PDB entry 6TZ1 | electron microscopy, 3.40 A resolution | chains A and M of the 5 polymer chains in the assembly

# Chain A
Name: RNA-dependent RNA Polymerase
Source organism: Bombyx mori cytoplasmic polyhedrosis virus
Notes: EC 2.7.7.48
UniProtKB: Q993A4 (Q993A4_CPVBM); numbering as in UniProt (aligned over 1-1225)
Sequence (1225 residues; numbered 1 to 1225; the number before each row is that of its first residue):
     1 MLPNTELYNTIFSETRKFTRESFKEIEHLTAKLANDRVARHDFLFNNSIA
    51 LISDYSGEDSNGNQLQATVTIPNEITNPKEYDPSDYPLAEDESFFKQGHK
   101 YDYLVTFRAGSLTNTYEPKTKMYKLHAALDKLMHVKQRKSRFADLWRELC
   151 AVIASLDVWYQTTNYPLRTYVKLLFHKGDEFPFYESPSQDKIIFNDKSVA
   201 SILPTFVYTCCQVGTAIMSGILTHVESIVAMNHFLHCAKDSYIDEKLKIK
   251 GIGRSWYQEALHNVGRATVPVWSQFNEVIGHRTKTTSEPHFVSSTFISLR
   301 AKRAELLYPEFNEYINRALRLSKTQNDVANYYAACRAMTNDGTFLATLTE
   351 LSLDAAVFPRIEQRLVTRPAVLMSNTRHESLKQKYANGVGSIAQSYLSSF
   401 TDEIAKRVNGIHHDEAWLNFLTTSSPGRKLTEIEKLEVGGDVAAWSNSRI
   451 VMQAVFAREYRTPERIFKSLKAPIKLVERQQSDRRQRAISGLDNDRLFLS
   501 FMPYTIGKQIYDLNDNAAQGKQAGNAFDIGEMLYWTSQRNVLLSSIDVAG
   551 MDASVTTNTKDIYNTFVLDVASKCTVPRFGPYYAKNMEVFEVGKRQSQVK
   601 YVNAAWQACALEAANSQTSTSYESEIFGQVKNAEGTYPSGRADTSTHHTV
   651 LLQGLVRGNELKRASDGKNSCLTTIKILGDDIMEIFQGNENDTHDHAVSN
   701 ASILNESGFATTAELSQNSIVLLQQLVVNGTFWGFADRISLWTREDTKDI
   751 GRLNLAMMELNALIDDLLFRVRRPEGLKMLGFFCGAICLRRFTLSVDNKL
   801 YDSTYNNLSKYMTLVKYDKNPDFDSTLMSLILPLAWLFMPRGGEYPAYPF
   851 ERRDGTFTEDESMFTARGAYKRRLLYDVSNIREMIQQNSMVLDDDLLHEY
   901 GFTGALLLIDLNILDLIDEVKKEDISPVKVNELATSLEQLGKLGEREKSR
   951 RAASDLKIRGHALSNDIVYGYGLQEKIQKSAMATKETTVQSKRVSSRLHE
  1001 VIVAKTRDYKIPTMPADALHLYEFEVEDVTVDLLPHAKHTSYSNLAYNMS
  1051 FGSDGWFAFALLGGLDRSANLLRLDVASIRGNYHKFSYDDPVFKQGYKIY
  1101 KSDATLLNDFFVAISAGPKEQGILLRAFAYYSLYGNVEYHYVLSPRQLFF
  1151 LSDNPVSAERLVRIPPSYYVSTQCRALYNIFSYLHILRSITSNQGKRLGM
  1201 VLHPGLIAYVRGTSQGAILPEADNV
Unresolved in the structure: 1-4, 1213-1225
From the paper describing this entry:
  - conformationally variable residues (loop rearrangement): Arg-1080 to Asp-1090

# Chain M
Molecule: 9-nt RNA strand
Sequence (9 nucleotides; numbered 1 to 9; the number before each row is that of its first residue):
     1 UUUUUUUUU

# Chain A / chain M interface
Contacting residue pairs (30; chain A residue first):
  Arg-141(A) with U6(M), salt bridge to the phosphate
  Thr-423(A) with U3(M), hydrogen bond to the phosphate
  Arg-484(A) with U9(M), salt bridge to the phosphate
  Leu-678(A) with U9(M), hydrogen bond to the sugar
  Gly-679(A) with U9(M), hydrogen bond to the sugar
  Asp-680(A) with U9(M), phosphate contact
  Asp-681(A) with U9(M), sugar contact
  Leu-723(A) with U8(M), sugar contact; U9(M), sugar contact
  Gln-724(A) with U8(M), phosphate contact; U9(M), hydrogen bond to the phosphate
  Arg-738(A) with U8(M), salt bridge to the phosphate
  Ile-739(A) with U7(M), phosphate contact
  Arg-744(A) with U5(M), salt bridge to the phosphate; U6(M), salt bridge to the phosphate
  Asp-746(A) with U5(M), phosphate contact
  Lys-748(A) with U4(M), salt bridge to the phosphate
  Ile-750(A) with U4(M), phosphate contact; U5(M), phosphate contact
  Leu-755(A) with U4(M), sugar contact
  Met-758(A) with U4(M), base contact
  Glu-759(A) with U5(M), phosphate contact; U6(M), phosphate contact
  Ala-762(A) with U5(M), sugar contact
  Leu-763(A) with U6(M), sugar contact
  Asp-766(A) with U6(M), hydrogen bond to the sugar
  Asp-966(A) with U1(M), base contact
  Lys-976(A) with U1(M), sugar contact; U2(M), sugar contact
  Lys-979(A) with U2(M), sugar contact
Interface residues without a listed pair, chain A (25 interface residues in all): Arg-1146

# In short
25 residues of chain A face 9 of chain M across their interface; the contacts include 5 hydrogen bonds and 6
salt bridges. Polar contacts include Leu-678(A)/U9(M), Gly-679(A)/U9(M) and Asp-766(A)/U6(M). From the paper:
conformational variability at Arg-1080(A).
Chain A is RNA-dependent RNA Polymerase (Bombyx mori cytoplasmic polyhedrosis virus) and chain M is a 9-nt RNA
strand; the structure, In situ structure of BmCPV RNA-dependent RNA polymerase at early-elongation state, was
determined by electron microscopy (same publication as 6TY8, 6TY9, 6TZ0 and 6TZ2).
